1UMD - chains B and C of the 4 polymer chains in the assembly; structure by X-ray diffraction, 1.90 A resolution.

[Chain B]
Protein: 2-oxo acid dehydrogenase beta subunit
Source organism: Thermus thermophilus
Notes: EC 1.2.4.4
UniProt: Q5SLR3 (ODBB_THET8); residues 1-324 here = UniProt positions 1-324
Amino-acid sequence (324 residues; each row starts with the number of its first residue):
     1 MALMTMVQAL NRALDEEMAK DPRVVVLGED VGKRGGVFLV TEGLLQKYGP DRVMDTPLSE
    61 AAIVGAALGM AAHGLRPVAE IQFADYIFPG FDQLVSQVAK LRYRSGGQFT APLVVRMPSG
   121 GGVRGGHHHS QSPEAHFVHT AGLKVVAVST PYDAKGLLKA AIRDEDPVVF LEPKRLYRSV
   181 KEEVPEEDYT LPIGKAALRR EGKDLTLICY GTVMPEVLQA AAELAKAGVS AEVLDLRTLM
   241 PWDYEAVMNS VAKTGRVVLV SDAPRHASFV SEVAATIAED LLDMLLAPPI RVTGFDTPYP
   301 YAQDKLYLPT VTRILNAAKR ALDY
Unresolved in the structure: 1
Residues lining bound ligands: 2-oxo-4-methylpentanoic acid / thiamine diphosphate: E29, L58, E60, Q82, Y86, P89, H129

[Chain C]
Protein: 2-oxo acid dehydrogenase alpha subunit
Source organism: Thermus thermophilus
Notes: EC 1.2.4.4
UniProt: Q5SLR4 (ODBA_THET8); numbering as in UniProt (aligned over 1-367)
Amino-acid sequence (367 residues; row label = number of the first residue in the row):
     1 MVKETHRFET FTEEPIRLIG EEGEWLGDFP LDLEGEKLRR LYRDMLAARM LDERYTILIR
    61 TGKTSFIAPA AGHEAAQVAI AHAIRPGFDW VFPYYRDHGL ALALGIPLKE LLGQMLATKA
   121 DPNKGRQMPE HPGSKALNFF TVASPIASHV PPAAGAAISM KLLRTGQVAV CTFGDGATSE
   181 GDWYAGINFA AVQGAPAVFI AENNFYAISV DYRHQTHSPT IADKAHAFGI PGYLVDGMDV
   241 LASYYVVKEA VERARRGEGP SLVELRVYRY GPHSSADDDS RYRPKEEVAF WRKKDPIPRF
   301 RRFLEARGLW NEEWEEDVRE EIRAELERGL KEAEEAGPVP PEWMFEDVFA EKPWHLLRQE
   361 ALLKEEL
Unresolved in the structure: 1-5, 367
Swiss-Prot annotation at these positions:
  - binding site (substrate): F66, Y95, M128 to H131, S144
  - binding site (thiamine diphosphate): Y94 to R96, S144 to I146, G174 to E180, N204 to I208, H273
  - binding site (Mg(2+)): D175, N204, Y206
Ion coordination: Mg2+: D175, N204, Y206 (together with thiamine diphosphate)
Residues lining bound ligands: 2-oxo-4-methylpentanoic acid / thiamine diphosphate: F66, H73, Y94, Y95, R96, M128, H131, S144, P145, I146, G174, D175, G176, A177, E180, N204, Y206, A207, I208, H273

[How chain B and chain C interact]
Residue-residue contacts (62):
  D30(B) with A207(C); I208(C); S209(C), hydrogen bond; V210(C), hydrogen bond (side chain-backbone)
  K33(B) with R281(C); Y282(C)
  R34(B) with S209(C); A276(C); D277(C), salt bridge
  T56(B) with V210(C)
  P57(B) with S179(C); H214(C); Q215(C)
  L58(B) with I146(C), hydrophobic; G176(C); S179(C); E180(C); Q215(C), hydrogen bond (backbone-side chain)
  S59(B) with S179(C); E180(C)
  E60(B) with E180(C)
  Q82(B) with I208(C)
  Y86(B) with S144(C); P145(C), hydrophobic
  R124(B) with S65(C)
  G125(B) with M128(C)
  H127(B) with R126(C), hydrogen bond (side chain-backbone); Q127(C)
  H128(B) with S144(C); P145(C)
  H129(B) with M128(C)
  H266(B) with H355(C)
  F295(B) with F345(C), hydrophobic; Q359(C)
  D296(B) with H355(C); L356(C); Q359(C), hydrogen bond
  T297(B) with M344(C); V348(C)
  P300(B) with R126(C)
  Y301(B) with S65(C), hydrogen bond; A117(C), hydrophobic; G125(C); R126(C), hydrogen bond (backbone-backbone); Q127(C); M128(C), hydrophobic; P129(C)
  A302(B) with G125(C), hydrogen bond (backbone-backbone); V339(C), hydrophobic
  Q303(B) with V339(C); P340(C), hydrogen bond (side chain-backbone); P341(C); W343(C); M344(C)
  L306(B) with P341(C), hydrophobic; M344(C), hydrophobic; L363(C)
  T310(B) with E366(C), hydrogen bond
  T312(B) with E366(C)
  R313(B) with E366(C)
  R320(B) with L362(C); E365(C), salt bridge
Also at the interface, not in a pair above, chain B (36 interface residues in all): V37, D55, P89, G126, R265, P298, Y299, Y307

[Summary]
36 residues of chain B face 37 of chain C across their interface, with 10 hydrogen bonds and 2 salt bridges.
Polar contacts include R34(B)-D277(C), R320(B)-E365(C) and D30(B)-S209(C). 2-oxo-4-methylpentanoic acid /
thiamine diphosphate is bound between chain B and chain C.
Here chain B is 2-oxo acid dehydrogenase beta subunit and chain C is 2-oxo acid dehydrogenase alpha subunit,
both from Thermus thermophilus. Entry 1UMD (branched-chain 2-oxo acid dehydrogenase (E1) from Thermus
thermophilus HB8 with 4-methyl-2-oxopentanoate as an intermediate) was determined by X-ray diffraction (same
publication as 1UM9, 1UMB and 1UMC).
